Entry 1M57 (X-ray diffraction, 3.00 A resolution); this record covers chains A and D of the 4 polymer chains in the assembly.

[Chain A]
Molecule: Cytochrome C oxidase
Source organism: Rhodobacter sphaeroides
Notes: EC 1.9.3.1
Reference sequence: P33517 (COX1_RHOSH); residue numbers follow UniProt; this construct covers 1-566
Sequence (566 residues; numbered 1 to 566; the number before each row is that of its first residue):
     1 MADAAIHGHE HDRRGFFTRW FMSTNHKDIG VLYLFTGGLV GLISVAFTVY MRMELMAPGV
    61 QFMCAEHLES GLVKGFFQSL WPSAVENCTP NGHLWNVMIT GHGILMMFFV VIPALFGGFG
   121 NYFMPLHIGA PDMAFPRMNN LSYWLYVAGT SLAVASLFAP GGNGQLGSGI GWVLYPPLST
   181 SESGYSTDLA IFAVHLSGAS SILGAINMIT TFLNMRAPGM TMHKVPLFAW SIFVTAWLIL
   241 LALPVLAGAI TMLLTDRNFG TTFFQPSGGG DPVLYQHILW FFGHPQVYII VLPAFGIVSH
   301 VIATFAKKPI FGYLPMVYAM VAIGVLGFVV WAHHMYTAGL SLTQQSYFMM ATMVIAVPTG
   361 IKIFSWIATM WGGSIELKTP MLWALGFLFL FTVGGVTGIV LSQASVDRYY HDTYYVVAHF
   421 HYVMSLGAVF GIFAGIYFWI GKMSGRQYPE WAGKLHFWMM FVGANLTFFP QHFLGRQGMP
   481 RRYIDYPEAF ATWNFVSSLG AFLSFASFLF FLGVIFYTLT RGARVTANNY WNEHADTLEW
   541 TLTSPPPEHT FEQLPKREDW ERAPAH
Disordered / not traced: 1-13, 561-566
Sequence notes: engineered mutation Gln286 (Glu in P33517)
UniProt features mapped onto this chain:
  - binding site (Fe(II)-heme a): His102, His421
  - binding site (Cu cation): His284, Tyr288, His333, His334
  - binding site (heme a3): His419
  - cross-link: His284 to Tyr288 (1'-histidyl-3'-tyrosine (His-Tyr))
Disulfides: Cys64-Cys88
Bound ions: Ca2+: Glu54, Ala57, Pro58, Gly59, Gln61; heme a Fe site 1: His102, His421; Cu ion: His284, His333, His334; Mg2+: His411, Asp412 (shared with 1 residue of chain B); heme a Fe site 2 near His419 (its only coordinating residue here)
Ligand contacts:
  - 1,2-Distearoyl-sn-glycerophosphoethanolamine (3PE), molecule 1: Phe135, Pro136, Arg137, Met138, Leu141, Leu145, His195, Leu196, Gly198, Ala199, Ile202, Leu203, Ile206, Leu243, Pro244, Ala247
  - 1,2-Distearoyl-sn-glycerophosphoethanolamine (3PE), molecule 2: Leu213, Arg216, Thr221, Met222, His223, Trp230, Phe233, Trp237, Leu241, Tyr318, Val321, Gly324, Val325, Phe328, Val329
  - 1,2-Distearoyl-sn-glycerophosphoethanolamine (3PE), molecule 3: Leu241, Phe281, Phe328, Val329, Trp331, Thr343, Gln344, Tyr347, Phe348
  - 1,2-Distearoyl-sn-glycerophosphoethanolamine (3PE), molecule 4: Asp271, Leu274, His277, Phe281, Trp331, Gln344
  - heme a (HEA), molecule 1: Leu34, Gly37, Gly38, Val45, Thr48, Met51, Arg52, Trp95, Ile99, Thr100, His102, Gly103, Met106, Met107, Val110, Gly171, Trp172, Tyr414, Val417, Phe420, His421, Met424, Ser425, Val429, Ile432, Phe433, Ile436, Met460, Ala464, Thr467, Phe468, Gln471, Arg481, Arg482, Tyr483, Ala501, Ser504, Phe505, Phe508
  - heme a (HEA), molecule 2: Met107, Trp172, Trp280, Val287, Tyr288, Ile290, Val291, His333, His334, Tyr336, Thr352, Ile355, Ala356, Thr359, Gly360, Ile363, Phe364, Phe391, Thr392, Gly395, Val396, Gly398, Ile399, Leu401, Ser402, Asp407, His411, Asp412, Val416, His419, Phe420, Val423, Met424, Arg481

[Chain D]
Molecule: Cytochrome C oxidase
Source organism: Rhodobacter sphaeroides
Notes: EC 1.9.3.1
Reference sequence: Q8KRK5 (Q8KRK5_RHOSH); residues -1 to 49 here correspond to UniProt positions 11-61 (UniProt number = residue number + 12)
Sequence (51 residues; row label = number of the first residue in the row; numbers below 1 keep their minus sign (Met-1 is residue -1)):
    -1 MADHSHPAHG HVAGSMDITQ QEKTFAGFVR MVTWAAVVIV AALIFLALAN A
Disordered / not traced: -1 to 7
Ligand contacts:
  - 1,2-Distearoyl-sn-glycerophosphoethanolamine (3PE), molecule 1: Gln18, Lys21, Thr22, Gly25, Phe26, Met29, Val30, Ala33, Ile37
  - 1,2-Distearoyl-sn-glycerophosphoethanolamine (3PE), molecule 2: Glu20, Phe23, Val27, Val30, Thr31, Ala34, Val35
  - 1,2-Distearoyl-sn-glycerophosphoethanolamine (3PE), molecule 3: Ala34, Ile37, Leu41, Leu44
  - 1,2-Distearoyl-sn-glycerophosphoethanolamine (3PE), molecule 4: Ile37, Leu41, Leu44, Ala45, Asn48, Ala49

[Interface between chain A and chain D]
Pairs across the interface - 4 pairs, chain A then chain D:
  Leu213(A) - Phe26(D)  hydrophobic
  Asn214(A) - Gln19(D)
  Arg216(A) - Thr22(D)
  Trp237(A) - Phe26(D)  hydrophobic
Other interface residues (no listed pair), chain A (6 interface residues in all): Thr343, Leu554
Other interface residues (no listed pair), chain D (5 interface residues in all): Met14, Asn48

[In short]
6 residues of chain A face 5 of chain D across their interface. 3 1,2-Distearoyl-sn-glycerophosphoethanolamine
molecules are bound between chain A and chain D. Ligands of chain A: heme a and 4 copies of
1,2-Distearoyl-sn-glycerophosphoethanolamine. Bound to chain D: 4 copies of
1,2-Distearoyl-sn-glycerophosphoethanolamine.
Here chain A is Cytochrome C oxidase and chain D is Cytochrome C oxidase, both from Rhodobacter sphaeroides.
Entry 1M57 (Structure of cytochrome c oxidase from Rhodobacter sphaeroides (EQ(I-286) mutant))) was determined
by X-ray diffraction (same publication as 1M56).
